Entry 2P22 (X-ray diffraction, 2.70 A resolution); this record covers chains A and B of the 4 polymer chains in the assembly.

[Chain A]
Name: Suppressor protein STP22 of temperature-sensitive alpha-factor receptor and arginine permease
Organism: Saccharomyces cerevisiae
Notes: fragment: Vps23 (215-385)
UniProtKB: P25604 (STP22_YEAST); residues 215-385 here = UniProt positions 215-385
Amino-acid sequence (174 residues; each row starts with the number of its first residue):
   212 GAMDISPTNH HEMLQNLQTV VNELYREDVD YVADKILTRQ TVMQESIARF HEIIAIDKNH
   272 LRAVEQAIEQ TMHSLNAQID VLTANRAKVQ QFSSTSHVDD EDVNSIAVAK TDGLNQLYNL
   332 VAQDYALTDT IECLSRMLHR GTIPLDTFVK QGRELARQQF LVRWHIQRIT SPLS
Unresolved in the structure: 212-217
Differences from the reference sequence: cloning artifact (212-214)
Curated features (UniProtKB/Swiss-Prot):
  - mutagenesis: M254 (M254D: Defective in ESCRT-I cargo sorting; reduces MVB12 localization to MVBs; abolishes interaction with MVB12; reduces interaction with SRN2), L286 (L286D: Defective in ESCRT-I cargo sorting), L345 (L345D: Abolishes ESCRT-I complex assembly; class E phenotype (malformed late MVBs)), F371 (F371D: Abolishes ESCRT-I complex assembly; class E phenotype (malformed late MVBs))

[Chain B]
Name: Vacuolar protein sorting-associated protein 28
Organism: Saccharomyces cerevisiae
Notes: fragment: Vps28N-Terminal Domain (1-118)
UniProtKB: Q02767 (VPS28_YEAST); residues 1-118 here = UniProt positions 1-118
Amino-acid sequence (118 residues; each row starts with the number of its first residue):
     1 MQKHNIKLNQ NQDISQLFHD EVPLFDNSIT SKDKEVIETL SEIYSIVITL DHVEKAYLKD
    61 SIDDTQYTNT VDKLLKQFKV YLNSQNKEEI NKHFQSIEAF ADTYNITASN AITRLERG
Unresolved in the structure: 1-6, 90-108, 118
Differences from the reference sequence: engineered mutation A101 (Cys in Q02767)
Curated features (UniProtKB/Swiss-Prot):
  - mutagenesis: L40 (L40D: Abolishes ESCRT-I complex assembly; class E phenotype (malformed late MVB); when associated with D-44), Y44 (Y44D: Abolishes ESCRT-I complex assembly; class E phenotype (malformed late MVB); when associated with D-40)

[How chain A and chain B interact]
Residue-residue contacts - 65 pairs, chain A then chain B:
  K321(A) - D13(B)  salt bridge
  K321(A) - S15(B)
  T322(A) - S15(B)
  T322(A) - F18(B)  hydrogen bond (side chain-backbone)
  T322(A) - H19(B)
  D323(A) - H19(B)  hydrogen bond (backbone-backbone)
  D323(A) - E21(B)
  G324(A) - F18(B)  hydrogen bond (backbone-backbone)
  G324(A) - H19(B)  hydrogen bond (backbone-backbone)
  G324(A) - D20(B)
  L325(A) - F18(B)  hydrophobic
  Q327(A) - E21(B)
  Q327(A) - V22(B)  hydrogen bond (side chain-backbone)
  L328(A) - F18(B)  hydrophobic
  I342(A) - H52(B)
  E343(A) - H52(B)  salt bridge
  S346(A) - H52(B)
  H350(A) - K59(B)
  H350(A) - S61(B)  hydrogen bond
  L356(A) - I62(B)  hydrophobic
  L356(A) - Q66(B)
  L356(A) - T70(B)
  F359(A) - H52(B)
  V360(A) - T49(B)
  V360(A) - T70(B)
  R364(A) - E42(B)
  R364(A) - S45(B)
  R364(A) - I46(B)
  R364(A) - T49(B)
  R364(A) - Q77(B)
  R364(A) - Y81(B)
  A367(A) - Y44(B)
  A367(A) - S45(B)
  R368(A) - S41(B)
  R368(A) - E42(B)
  R368(A) - S45(B)
  Q370(A) - Y44(B)  hydrogen bond
  F371(A) - I37(B)
  F371(A) - L40(B)  hydrophobic
  F371(A) - S41(B)
  F371(A) - Y44(B)  hydrophobic
  F371(A) - I112(B)  hydrophobic
  L372(A) - S41(B)
  R374(A) - Y44(B)  hydrogen bond
  W375(A) - L24(B)
  W375(A) - F25(B)  hydrophobic
  W375(A) - I37(B)  hydrophobic
  W375(A) - E116(B)
  H376(A) - V22(B)  hydrogen bond (side chain-backbone)
  H376(A) - P23(B)  hydrogen bond (side chain-backbone)
  H376(A) - L24(B)
  Q378(A) - E116(B)
  R379(A) - V22(B)
  R379(A) - P23(B)
  R379(A) - L24(B)  hydrogen bond (side chain-backbone)
  R379(A) - D26(B)  salt bridge
  R379(A) - I29(B)
  R379(A) - E116(B)
  I380(A) - F18(B)
  I380(A) - V22(B)  hydrophobic
  T381(A) - F18(B)
  S382(A) - E116(B)  hydrogen bond (side chain-backbone)
  S382(A) - R117(B)  hydrogen bond (side chain-backbone)
  S385(A) - K7(B)
  S385(A) - L8(B)
Other interface residues (no listed pair), chain A (34 interface residues in all): N326, L349, G363, P383, L384
Other interface residues (no listed pair), chain B (38 interface residues in all): L17, I48, A56, L74, L115

[Summary]
34 residues of chain A and 38 residues of chain B are in contact; the contacts include 13 hydrogen bonds and 3
salt bridges. Polar contacts include K321(A)-D13(B), E343(A)-H52(B) and R379(A)-D26(B).
Chain A is Suppressor protein STP22 of temperature-sensitive alpha-factor receptor and arginine permease and
chain B is Vacuolar protein sorting-associated protein 28, both from Saccharomyces cerevisiae; the structure,
Structure of the Yeast ESCRT-I Heterotetramer Core, was determined by X-ray diffraction.
